7X2T - chains A and D of the 6 polymer chains in the assembly; structure by electron microscopy, 3.69 A resolution.

Chain A:
Molecule: Virion protein 1
Organism: Coxsackievirus B1
UniProtKB: W8GTF7 (W8GTF7_9ENTO); residue numbers follow UniProt; this construct covers 1-278
Sequence (278 residues; each row starts with the number of its first residue):
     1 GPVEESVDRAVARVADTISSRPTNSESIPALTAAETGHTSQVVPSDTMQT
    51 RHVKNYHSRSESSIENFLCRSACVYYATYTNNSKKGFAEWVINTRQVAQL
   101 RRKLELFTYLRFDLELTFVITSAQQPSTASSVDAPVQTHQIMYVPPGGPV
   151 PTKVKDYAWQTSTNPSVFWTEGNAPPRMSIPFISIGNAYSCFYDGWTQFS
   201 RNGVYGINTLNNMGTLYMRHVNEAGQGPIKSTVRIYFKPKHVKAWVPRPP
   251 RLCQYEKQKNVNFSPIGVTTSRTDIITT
Disordered / not traced: 1-11
Differences from the reference sequence: conflict Lys84 (Glu in W8GTF7)

Chain D:
Molecule: Capsid protein VP4
Organism: Coxsackievirus B1
UniProtKB: A0A2S1FMR1 (A0A2S1FMR1_9ENTO); residues 1-69 here = UniProt positions 1-69
Sequence (69 residues; row label = number of the first residue in the row):
     1 MGAQVSTQKTGAHETGLNASGNSVIHYTNINYYKDAASNSANRQDFTQDP
    51 GKFTEPVKDIMVKTMPALN
Disordered / not traced: 13-24
Differences from the reference sequence: conflict Val24 (Ile in A0A2S1FMR1)

Chain A / chain D interface:
Residue-residue contacts (34; chain A residue first):
  Ala12(A) - Phe46(D)  hydrophobic
  Ser27(A) - Thr64(D)
  Ile28(A) - Lys63(D)
  Ile28(A) - Thr64(D)
  Pro29(A) - Lys63(D)
  Ala33(A) - Ala67(D)
  Ala33(A) - Leu68(D)  hydrophobic
  Gly37(A) - Pro56(D)
  His38(A) - Thr54(D)
  His38(A) - Glu55(D)
  His38(A) - Val57(D)
  His38(A) - Met61(D)  hydrogen bond
  Thr39(A) - Thr54(D)  hydrogen bond (backbone-backbone)
  Gln41(A) - Thr54(D)  hydrogen bond
  Gln41(A) - Glu55(D)
  Gln41(A) - Lys63(D)
  Asp46(A) - Lys63(D)  salt bridge
  Ser58(A) - Lys9(D)  hydrogen bond
  Arg59(A) - Gln48(D)  hydrogen bond
  Ser60(A) - Lys9(D)
  Ser60(A) - Phe46(D)
  Glu65(A) - Asn42(D)  hydrogen bond (side chain-backbone)
  Glu65(A) - Arg43(D)
  Asn66(A) - Arg43(D)
  Cys69(A) - Ala41(D)  hydrophobic
  Cys69(A) - Arg43(D)  hydrogen bond (backbone-side chain)
  Asp113(A) - Ala37(D)
  Ser179(A) - Ala37(D)  hydrogen bond (side chain-backbone)
  Pro181(A) - Ala37(D)  hydrophobic
  Lys240(A) - Ala37(D)
  Lys240(A) - Asn39(D)  hydrogen bond (side chain-backbone)
  His241(A) - Ala36(D)
  His241(A) - Ser40(D)  hydrogen bond (side chain-backbone)
  Pro247(A) - Phe53(D)  hydrophobic
Also at the interface, not in a pair above, chain A (27 interface residues in all): Thr32, Thr36, Val42, Val43, Tyr56
Also at the interface, not in a pair above, chain D (22 interface residues in all): Ala12, Ser38

In short:
The interface between chain A and chain D involves 27 residues on one side and 22 on the other, with 10
hydrogen bonds and 1 salt bridge. Polar contacts include Asp46(A)-Lys63(D), His38(A)-Met61(D) and
Gln41(A)-Thr54(D).
Here chain A is Virion protein 1 and chain D is Capsid protein VP4, both from Coxsackievirus B1. Entry 7X2T
(Cryo-EM structure of Coxsackievirus B1 mature virion in complex with nAb 8A10 (CVB1-M:8A10)) was determined
by electron microscopy, deposited together with 7X2G, 7X2I, 7X2O, 7X2W, 7X35, 7X37 and 7 further entries.
